Entry 9EVZ (electron microscopy, 2.92 A resolution); this record covers chains C and G of the 8 polymer chains in the assembly.

# Chain C (and G)
Protein: Envelope glycoprotein gp120
Source organism: Human immunodeficiency virus 1
Notes: chain G of this document is another copy of the same molecule, construct and numbering; everything in this record applies to it too
Chain sequence (516 residues; row label = number of the first residue in the row; note: 13 numbers in that range are skipped by the numbering (no residue carries them; nothing is unmodelled there); a row labelled like 185A-185J holds insertion residues (185A, then the next letters in order); numbers below 1 keep their minus sign (Met-4 is residue -4)):
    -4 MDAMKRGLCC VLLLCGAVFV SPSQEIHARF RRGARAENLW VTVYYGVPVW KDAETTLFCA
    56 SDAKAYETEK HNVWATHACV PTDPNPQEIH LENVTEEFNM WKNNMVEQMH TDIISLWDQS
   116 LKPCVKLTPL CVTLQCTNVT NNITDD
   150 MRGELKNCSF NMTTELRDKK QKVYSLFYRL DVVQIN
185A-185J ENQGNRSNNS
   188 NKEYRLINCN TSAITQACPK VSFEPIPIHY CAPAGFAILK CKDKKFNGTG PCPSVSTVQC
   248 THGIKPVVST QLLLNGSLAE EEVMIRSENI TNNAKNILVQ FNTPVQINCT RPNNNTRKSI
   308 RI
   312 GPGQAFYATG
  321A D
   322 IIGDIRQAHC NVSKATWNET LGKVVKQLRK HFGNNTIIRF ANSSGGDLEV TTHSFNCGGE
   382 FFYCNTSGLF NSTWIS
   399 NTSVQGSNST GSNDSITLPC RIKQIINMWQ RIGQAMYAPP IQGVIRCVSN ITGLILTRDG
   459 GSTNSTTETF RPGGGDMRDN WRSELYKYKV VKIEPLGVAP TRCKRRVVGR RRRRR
Unresolved in the structure: -4 to 32, 59-64, 185A-185J, 399-410, 505-513 (chain G: -4 to 33, 57-65, 185A-185J, 399-410, 505-513)
Disulfides: Cys54-Cys74, Cys119-Cys205, Cys126-Cys196, Cys131-Cys157, Cys228-Cys239, Cys296-Cys331, Cys378-Cys445, Cys385-Cys418
Covalently attached groups: N-acetylglucosamine (NAG) linked to Asn88, Asn156, Asn160, Asn197, Asn234, Asn262, Asn295, Asn301, Asn332, Asn339, Asn355, Asn363, Asn386, Asn392, Asn448

# How chain C and chain G interact
Pairs across the interface (19):
  Pro124(C) - Arg166(G)  hydrogen bond (backbone-side chain)
  Cys126(C) - Glu164(G)
  Cys126(C) - Leu165(G)
  Cys126(C) - Arg166(G)  hydrogen bond (backbone-backbone)
  Val127(C) - Arg166(G)
  Val127(C) - Asp167(G)
  Thr128(C) - Leu165(G)
  Thr128(C) - Asp167(G)  hydrogen bond (backbone-side chain)
  Thr128(C) - Lys168(G)  hydrogen bond
  Asn160(C) - Arg166(G)
  Met161(C) - Arg166(G)
  Thr162(C) - Arg166(G)
  Lys169(C) - Arg166(G)
  Cys196(C) - Glu164(G)
  Cys196(C) - Pro313(G)
  Asn197(C) - Glu164(G)
  Asn197(C) - Arg308(G)
  Ser199(C) - Pro313(G)
  Ala200(C) - Pro313(G)
Also at the interface, not in a pair above, chain C (15 interface residues in all): Ile184, Arg192, Thr198
Also at the interface, not in a pair above, chain G (8 interface residues in all): Gly314

# Overview
Chain C and chain G form an interface of 15 and 8 residues respectively, with 4 hydrogen bonds. Polar contacts
include Pro124(C)-Arg166(G), Thr128(C)-Asp167(G) and Thr128(C)-Lys168(G). N-acetylglucosamine is covalently
linked to Asn88(C), Asn156(C), Asn160(C), Asn197(C), Asn234(C) and Asn262(C) and 9 more.
Both chains are Envelope glycoprotein gp120 (Human immunodeficiency virus 1). Entry 9EVZ (HIV-1 envelope
glycoprotein (BG505 gp140 SOSIP.664) trimer in complex with ELC07 broadly neutralizing antibody) was
determined by electron microscopy.
